6LQH - chains A and i of the 18 polymer chains in the assembly; structure by electron microscopy, 2.94 A resolution.

[Chain A]
Name: Curli production assembly/transport component CsgG
From: Escherichia coli K-12
UniProt: P0AEA2 (CSGG_ECOLI); residue numbers follow UniProt; this construct covers 1-277
Amino-acid sequence (285 residues; each row starts with the number of its first residue):
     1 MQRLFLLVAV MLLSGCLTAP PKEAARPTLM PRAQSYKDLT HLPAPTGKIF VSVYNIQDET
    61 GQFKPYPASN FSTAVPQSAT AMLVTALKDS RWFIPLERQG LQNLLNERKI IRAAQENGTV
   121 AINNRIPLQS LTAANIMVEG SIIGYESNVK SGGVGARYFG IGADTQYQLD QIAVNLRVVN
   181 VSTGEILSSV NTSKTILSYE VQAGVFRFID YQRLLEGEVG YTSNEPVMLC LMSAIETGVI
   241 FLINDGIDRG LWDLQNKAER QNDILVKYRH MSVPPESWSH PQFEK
Not modelled in the structure: 1-46, 253-285
Construct notes: expression tag (278-285)
Swiss-Prot annotation at these positions:
  - lipidation: Cys-16 (N-palmitoyl cysteine)

[Chain i]
Name: Curli production assembly/transport component CsgF
From: Escherichia coli K-12
UniProt: P0AE98 (CSGF_ECOLI); residues 1-138 here = UniProt positions 1-138
Amino-acid sequence (144 residues; each row starts with the number of its first residue):
     1 MRVKHAVVLL MLISPLSWAG TMTFQFRNPN FGGNPNNGAF LLNSAQAQNS YKDPSYNDDF
    61 GIETPSALDN FTQAIQSQIL GGLLSNINTG KPGRMVTNDY IVDIANRDGQ LQLNVTDRKT
   121 GQTSTIQVSG LQNNSTDFHH HHHH
Not modelled in the structure: 1-19, 54-144
Construct notes: expression tag (139-144)
From the paper describing this entry:
  - mutagenesis - N43R: decreased growth

[Interface between chain A and chain i]
Pairs across the interface (8; chain A residue first):
  Phe-206(A) / Phe-40(i)  hydrophobic
  Gln-212(A) / Ala-47(i)
  Gln-212(A) / Gln-48(i)
  Gln-212(A) / Asn-49(i)  hydrogen bond (side chain-backbone)
  Gln-212(A) / Ser-50(i)
  Arg-213(A) / Gln-48(i)  hydrogen bond (side chain-backbone)
  Arg-213(A) / Ser-50(i)
  Leu-214(A) / Gln-48(i)  hydrogen bond (backbone-side chain)
Also at the interface, not in a pair above, chain A (5 interface residues in all): Phe-208
Also at the interface, not in a pair above, chain i (6 interface residues in all): Gln-46

[In short]
The interface between chain A and chain i involves 5 residues on one side and 6 on the other; the contacts
include 3 hydrogen bonds. Among the polar pairs are Gln-212(A)/Asn-49(i), Arg-213(A)/Gln-48(i) and
Leu-214(A)/Gln-48(i). The paper reports that N43R of chain i reduces growth.
Chain A is Curli production assembly/transport component CsgG and chain i is Curli production
assembly/transport component CsgF, both from Escherichia coli K-12; the structure, High resolution
architecture of curli complex, was determined by electron microscopy (same publication as 6LQJ and 7BRM).
